8EE8 - chains Z and L of the 8 polymer chains in the assembly; structure by X-ray diffraction, 2.80 A resolution.

[Chain Z]
Name: Envelope protein E
From: Zika virus ZIKV/H. sapiens/FrenchPolynesia/10087PF/2013
Reference sequence: A0A024B7W1 (POLG_ZIKVF); residues 1-405 here correspond to UniProt positions 291-695 (UniProt number = residue number + 290)
Chain sequence (405 residues; numbered 1 to 405; the number before each row is that of its first residue):
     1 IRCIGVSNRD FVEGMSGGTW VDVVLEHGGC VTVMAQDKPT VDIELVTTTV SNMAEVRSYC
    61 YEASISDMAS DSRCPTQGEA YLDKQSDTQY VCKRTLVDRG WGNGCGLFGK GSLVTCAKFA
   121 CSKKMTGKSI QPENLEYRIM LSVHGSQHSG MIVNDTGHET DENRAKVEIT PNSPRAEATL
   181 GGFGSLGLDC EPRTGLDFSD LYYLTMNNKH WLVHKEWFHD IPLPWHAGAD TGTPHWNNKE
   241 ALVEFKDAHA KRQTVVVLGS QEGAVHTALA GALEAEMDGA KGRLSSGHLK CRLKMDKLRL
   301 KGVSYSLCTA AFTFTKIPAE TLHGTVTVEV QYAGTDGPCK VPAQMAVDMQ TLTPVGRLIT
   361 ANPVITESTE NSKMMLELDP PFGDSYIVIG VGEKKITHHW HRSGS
Not modelled in the structure: 1, 404-405
Disulfide bonds: C3-C30, C60-C121, C74-C105, C92-C116, C190-C291, C308-C339
UniProt features mapped onto this chain:
  - region: D98 to G111 (Fusion peptide)
  - glycosylation: N154 (N-linked (GlcNAc...) asparagine)
  - cross-link (Glycyl lysine isopeptide (Lys-Gly)): K38 (interchain with G-Cter in ubiquitin), K281 (interchain with G-Cter in ubiquitin)
What the authors report for this chain:
  - mutagenesis - G259A, K316A, M375A: decreased binding to rhMZ134-B

[Chain L]
Name: rhMZ100-C antibody light chain
From: Macaca mulatta
Notes: antibody fragment or engineered binder
Chain sequence (219 residues; row label = number of the first residue in the row; numbering starts at 0):
     0 QSVLTQPPSL SASPGASARL PCTLSSDLNV GTKNMYWYQQ KPGSAPRLFL YYYSDSDKQL
    60 GPGVPNRVSG SKETSSNTAF LLISGLQPED EADYYCQVYD NSARVFGGGT RLTVLGQPKA
   120 APSVTLFPPS SEELQANKAT LVCLISDFYP GAVEVAWKAD GSAVNAGVET TKPSKQSNNK
   180 YAASSYLSLT SDQWKSHKSY SCQVTHEGST VEKTVAPAE
Not modelled in the structure: 0, 218
Disulfide bonds: C21-C95, C142-C201

[Chain Z / chain L interface]
Pairs across the interface - 18 pairs, chain Z then chain L:
  D67(Z) - Y52(L)  hydrogen bond
  A69(Z) - T31(L)
  R73(Z) - D99(L)  salt bridge
  R73(Z) - N100(L)  hydrogen bond
  E79(Z) - N100(L)  hydrogen bond (backbone-side chain)
  Y81(Z) - K32(L)
  Y81(Z) - Y98(L)
  Y81(Z) - N100(L)
  L82(Z) - T31(L)
  D83(Z) - T31(L)
  D83(Z) - K32(L)  salt bridge
  D83(Z) - N33(L)  hydrogen bond (side chain-backbone)
  D83(Z) - Y98(L)
  K84(Z) - N33(L)
  K84(Z) - Y50(L)  hydrogen bond
  K84(Z) - Y52(L)
  K84(Z) - D56(L)  salt bridge
  Y90(Z) - Y52(L)
Interface residues without a listed pair, chain Z (10 interface residues in all): A80

[Summary]
10 residues of chain Z and 9 residues of chain L are in contact; the contacts include 5 hydrogen bonds and 3
salt bridges. Polar pairs include R73(Z)-D99(L), D83(Z)-K32(L) and K84(Z)-D56(L). From the paper: G259A, K316A
and M375A of chain Z reduce binding to rhMZ134-B.
Here chain Z is Envelope protein E (Zika virus ZIKV/H. sapiens/FrenchPolynesia/10087PF/2013) and chain L is
rhMZ100-C antibody light chain (Macaca mulatta). Entry 8EE8 (Crystal structure of a NHP anti-ZIKV neutralizing
antibody rhMZ100-C in complex with ZIKV E glycoprotein) was determined by X-ray diffraction together with
8EED, 8EEE, 8EEZ, 8EF0 and 8EF2 from the same study.
